2UP1 - chains B and A; structure by X-ray diffraction, 2.10 A resolution.

== Chain B ==
Molecule: 11-nt DNA strand
Sequence (11 nucleotides; each row starts with the number of its first residue):
   202 TAGGGTTAGG G

== Chain A ==
Name: Protein (heterogeneous nuclear ribonucleoprotein A1)
Source organism: Homo sapiens
Notes: fragment: the two rna-recognition motif domain, 1 - 196
Reference sequence: P09651 (ROA1_HUMAN); residue numbers follow UniProt; this construct covers 8-190
Chain sequence (183 residues; each row starts with the number of its first residue):
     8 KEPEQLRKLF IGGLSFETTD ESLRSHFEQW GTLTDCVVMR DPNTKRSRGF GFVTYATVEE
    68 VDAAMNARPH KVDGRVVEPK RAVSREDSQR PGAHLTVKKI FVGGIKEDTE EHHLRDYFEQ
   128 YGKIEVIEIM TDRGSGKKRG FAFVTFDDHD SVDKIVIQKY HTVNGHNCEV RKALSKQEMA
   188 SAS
From the paper describing this entry:
  - conformationally variable residues (order/disorder transition): Lys183 to Ser190
  - contacts within the chain: Glu11-Lys15, Arg75-Asp155 (salt bridge), Arg88-Asp157 (salt bridge)
  - binding site for the 11-nt DNA strand (chain B): Gln12, Lys15, Phe17, Asp42, Met46, Arg55, Phe57, Phe59, Glu85, Lys87, Arg88 to Val90, Arg92, Ser95, His101, Lys106, Phe108, Gly111, Ile112, Arg140, Arg146, Phe148, Phe150, Glu176, Arg178, Lys179 to Leu181, Lys183, Met186
  - self-association interface (contacts with another copy of this molecule); pairs are residue here / residue on that copy: Glu11-His173 (hydrogen bond), Asp94-Lys166, Ile164-Tyr167 (hydrogen bond)

== Chain B / chain A interface ==
Pairs across the interface (36):
  DT202(B) with Phe17(A), base contact; Gly19(A), sugar contact; Gly20(A), hydrogen bond to the sugar; Arg55(A), sugar contact; Gly56(A), sugar contact; Phe57(A), sugar contact; Arg82(A), base contact; Glu85(A), hydrogen bond to the base; Lys87(A), hydrogen bond to the base
  DA203(B) with Phe17(A), stacking on the base; Phe57(A), sugar contact; Phe59(A), base contact; Lys87(A), base contact; Arg88(A), hydrogen bond to the base; Ala89(A), base contact; Val90(A), hydrogen bond to the base; His101(A), stacking on the base
  DG204(B) with Gln12(A), base contact; Lys15(A), hydrogen bond to the base; Met46(A), sugar contact; Arg55(A), salt bridge to the phosphate; Phe57(A), sugar contact; Phe59(A), sugar contact; Ala89(A), base contact; Val90(A), hydrogen bond to the base; Ser91(A), base contact; Arg92(A), base contact; Ser95(A), hydrogen bond to the base
  DG205(B) with Lys15(A), base contact; Asp42(A), hydrogen bond to the base; Val44(A), base contact; Met46(A), sugar contact; Arg55(A), salt bridge to the phosphate; Arg92(A), hydrogen bond to the base
  DT207(B) with Arg92(A), hydrogen bond to the base
  DT208(B) with Arg92(A), base contact
Also at the interface, not in a pair above, chain A (24 interface residues in all): Glu11, Glu93

== Summary ==
6 residues of chain B face 24 of chain A across their interface; the contacts include 11 hydrogen bonds, 2
salt bridges and 2 aromatic stacking contacts. Polar contacts include DT202(B)-Glu85(A), DT202(B)-Lys87(A) and
DA203(B)-Arg88(A). From the paper: a binding site for the 11-nt DNA strand (chain B) at Gln12(A), Lys15(A) and
Phe17(A) among others; conformational variability at Lys183(A).
Chain B is an 11-nt DNA strand and chain A is Protein (heterogeneous nuclear ribonucleoprotein A1) (Homo
sapiens); the structure, Structure of UP1-telomeric DNA complex, was determined by X-ray diffraction.
